1QHZ - chain A; structure by X-ray diffraction, 1.95 A resolution.

== Chain A ==
Molecule: Endoglucanase B
From: Bacillus agaradhaerens
Notes: EC 3.2.1.4; fragment: catalytic core domain only
UniProtKB: P06565 (GUN2_BACS4); residues 1-305 here correspond to UniProt positions 27-331 (UniProt number = residue number + 26)
Chain sequence (305 residues; row label = number of the first residue in the row):
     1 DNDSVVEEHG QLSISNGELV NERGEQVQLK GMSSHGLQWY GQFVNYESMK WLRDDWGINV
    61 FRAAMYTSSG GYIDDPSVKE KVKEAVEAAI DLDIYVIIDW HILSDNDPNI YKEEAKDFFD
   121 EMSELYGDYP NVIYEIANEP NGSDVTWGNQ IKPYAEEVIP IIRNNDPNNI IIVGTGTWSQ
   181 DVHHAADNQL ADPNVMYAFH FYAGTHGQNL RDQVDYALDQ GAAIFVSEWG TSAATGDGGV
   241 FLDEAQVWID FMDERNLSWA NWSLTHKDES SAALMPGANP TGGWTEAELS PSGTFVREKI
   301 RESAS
Disordered / not traced: 1-3
Bound ions: Ca2+ site 1: Asp120, Glu124; Ca2+ site 2: Gly127, Asp166, Asn168, Asn169; Ca2+ site 3: Glu139, Glu228; Ca2+ site 4: Glu157, Asp243; Ca2+ site 5 near Asn256 (its only coordinating residue here)
Curated features (UniProtKB/Swiss-Prot):
  - active site: Glu139 (Proton donor), Glu228 (Nucleophile)
  - binding site (substrate): His35, Trp39, Tyr40, Tyr66, His101, Tyr202, Ala234, Thr235, Trp262, Lys267 to Glu269

== In short ==
The Ca2+ site 1 is built by Asp120 and Glu124. Gly127, Asp166, Asn168 and Asn169 coordinate Ca2+ site 2.
UniProt lists active-site residues Glu139 and Glu228 and 12 substrate-binding residues.
Chain A is Endoglucanase B (Bacillus agaradhaerens); the structure, Native tetragonal structure of the
endoglucanase CEL5A from bacillus agaradhaerens, was determined by X-ray diffraction, deposited together with
1QI0 and 1QI2.
